PDB entry 8S9T | electron microscopy, 2.52 A resolution | chains A and D of the 6 polymer chains in the assembly

# Chain A
Molecule: Cas7-Cas5-Cas11
From: Synechocystis sp. PCC 6803
UniProt: Q6ZED2 (Q6ZED2_SYNY3); residue numbers follow UniProt; this construct covers 1-791
Chain sequence (791 residues; numbered 1 to 791; the number before each row is that of its first residue):
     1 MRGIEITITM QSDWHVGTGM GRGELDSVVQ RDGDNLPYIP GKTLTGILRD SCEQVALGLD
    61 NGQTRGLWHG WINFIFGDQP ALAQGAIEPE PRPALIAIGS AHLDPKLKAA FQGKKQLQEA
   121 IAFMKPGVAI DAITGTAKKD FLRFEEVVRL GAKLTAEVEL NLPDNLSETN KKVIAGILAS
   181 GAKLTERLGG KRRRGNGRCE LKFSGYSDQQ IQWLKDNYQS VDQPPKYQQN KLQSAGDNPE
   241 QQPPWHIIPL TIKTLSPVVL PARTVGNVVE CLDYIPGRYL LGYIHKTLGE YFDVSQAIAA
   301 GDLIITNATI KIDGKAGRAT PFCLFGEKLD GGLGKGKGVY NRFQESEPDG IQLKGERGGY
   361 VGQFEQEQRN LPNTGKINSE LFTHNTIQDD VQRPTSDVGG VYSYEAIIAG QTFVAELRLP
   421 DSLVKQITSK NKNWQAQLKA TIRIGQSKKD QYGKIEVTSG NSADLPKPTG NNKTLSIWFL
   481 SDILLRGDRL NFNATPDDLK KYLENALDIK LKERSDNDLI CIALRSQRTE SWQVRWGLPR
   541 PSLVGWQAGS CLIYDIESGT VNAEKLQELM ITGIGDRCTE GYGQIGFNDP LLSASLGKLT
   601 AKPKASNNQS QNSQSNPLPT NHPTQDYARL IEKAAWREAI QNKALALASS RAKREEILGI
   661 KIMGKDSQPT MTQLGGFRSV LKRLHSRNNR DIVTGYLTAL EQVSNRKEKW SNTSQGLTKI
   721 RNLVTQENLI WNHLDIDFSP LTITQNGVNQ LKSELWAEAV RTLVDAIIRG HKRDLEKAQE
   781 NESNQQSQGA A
Unresolved in the structure: 604-614, 781-791
What the authors report for this chain:
  - mutagenesis - D26A, R678A, R769A: abolished catalytic activity
  - catalytic residues: Asp-140, Arg-706, Arg-769, Arg-773 (from molecular simulation)
  - catalytic residues: Arg-678 (proposed by the authors, not directly observed)

# Chain D
Molecule: Cas7-2x
From: Synechocystis sp. PCC 6803
UniProt: Q6ZED3 (Q6ZED3_SYNY3); residue numbers follow UniProt; this construct covers 1-522
Chain sequence (522 residues; each row starts with the number of its first residue):
     1 MARKVTTRWK ITGTLIAETP LHIGGVGGDA DTDLALAVNG AGEYYVPGTS LAGALRGWMT
    61 QLLNNDESQI KDLWGDHLDA KRGASFVIVD DAVIHIPNNA DVEIREGVGI DRHFGTAANG
   121 FKYSRAVIPK GSKFKLPLTF DSQDDGLPNA LIQLLCALEA GDIRLGAAKT RGLGRIKLDD
   181 LKLKSFALDK PEGIFSALLD QGKKLDWNQL KANVTYQSPP YLGISITWNP KDPVMVKAEG
   241 DGLAIDILPL VSQVGSDVRF VIPGSSIKGI LRTQAERIIR TICQSNGSEK NFLEQLRINL
   301 VNELFGSASL SQKQNGKDID LGKIGALAVN DCFSSLSMTP DQWKAVENAT EMTGNLQPAL
   361 KQATGYPNNI SQAYKVLQPA MHVAVDRWTG GAAEGMLYSV LEPIGVTWEP IQVHLDIARL
   421 KNYYHGKEEK LKPAIALLLL VLRDLANKKI PVGYGTNRGM GTITVSQITL NGKALPTELE
   481 PLNKTMTCPN LTDLDEAFRQ DLSTAWKEWI ADPIDLCQQE AA
Unresolved in the structure: 28-31, 312-319, 519-522
What the authors report for this chain:
  - mutagenesis - D29A/D31A/D33A, D241A/D246A: abolished catalytic activity

# Chain A / chain D interface
Residue-residue contacts (125; chain A residue first):
  Asp-13(A) / Asn-39(D)
  Asp-13(A) / Gly-40(D)  hydrogen bond (side chain-backbone)
  Asp-50(A) / Ala-2(D)
  Glu-53(A) / Met-1(D)
  Glu-53(A) / Ala-2(D)  hydrogen bond (side chain-backbone)
  Gln-54(A) / Ala-2(D)
  Gln-54(A) / Arg-3(D)  hydrogen bond (side chain-backbone)
  Gln-54(A) / Val-5(D)
  Gln-54(A) / Leu-188(D)
  Gln-54(A) / Ile-194(D)
  Val-55(A) / Ile-194(D)  hydrophobic
  Leu-57(A) / Arg-3(D)
  Leu-57(A) / Asp-189(D)
  Gly-58(A) / Leu-188(D)  hydrogen bond (backbone-backbone)
  Gly-58(A) / Asp-189(D)
  Gly-58(A) / Lys-190(D)
  Gly-58(A) / Pro-191(D)
  Leu-59(A) / Ile-194(D)  hydrophobic
  Leu-59(A) / Phe-195(D)  hydrophobic
  Asn-61(A) / Asp-189(D)
  Asn-61(A) / Pro-191(D)
  Gly-62(A) / Lys-4(D)
  Gly-62(A) / Asp-189(D)  hydrogen bond (backbone-backbone)
  His-69(A) / Met-1(D)
  Phe-123(A) / Val-38(D)
  Phe-123(A) / Asn-39(D)
  Phe-123(A) / Gly-40(D)
  Met-124(A) / Val-26(D)
  Lys-125(A) / Tyr-45(D)  hydrogen bond
  Lys-125(A) / Pro-47(D)
  Lys-125(A) / Asp-91(D)  salt bridge
  Pro-126(A) / Gly-25(D)
  Pro-126(A) / Val-26(D)
  Ala-132(A) / Gln-61(D)
  Ala-132(A) / Arg-419(D)  hydrogen bond (backbone-side chain)
  Ile-133(A) / Arg-419(D)  hydrogen bond (backbone-side chain)
  Ile-133(A) / Asn-422(D)
  Ile-133(A) / Tyr-423(D)
  Thr-134(A) / Gly-322(D)
  Thr-134(A) / Lys-323(D)
  Thr-134(A) / Ile-324(D)  hydrogen bond (backbone-backbone)
  Thr-134(A) / Tyr-423(D)
  Gly-135(A) / Ile-324(D)
  Gly-135(A) / Arg-419(D)
  Thr-136(A) / Gly-322(D)
  Thr-136(A) / Lys-323(D)
  Lys-139(A) / Ser-311(D)  hydrogen bond
  Phe-144(A) / Val-26(D)  hydrophobic
  Arg-149(A) / Gly-40(D)  hydrogen bond (side chain-backbone)
  Leu-150(A) / Asn-39(D)
  Ser-180(A) / Leu-198(D)
  Lys-183(A) / Leu-198(D)
  Leu-184(A) / Ala-197(D)  hydrophobic
  Leu-184(A) / Leu-198(D)  hydrophobic
  Glu-186(A) / Lys-10(D)  salt bridge
  Arg-187(A) / Ile-88(D)
  Arg-187(A) / Asp-90(D)  salt bridge
  Arg-192(A) / Ile-88(D)
  Arg-193(A) / Ala-84(D)
  Arg-193(A) / Ser-85(D)
  Arg-193(A) / Val-87(D)
  Arg-193(A) / Ile-88(D)
  Arg-193(A) / Val-89(D)  hydrogen bond (backbone-backbone)
  Arg-194(A) / Gly-48(D)
  Arg-194(A) / Thr-49(D)  hydrogen bond (backbone-backbone)
  Arg-194(A) / Ala-52(D)
  Arg-194(A) / Trp-74(D)  hydrogen bond (side chain-backbone)
  Arg-194(A) / Ser-85(D)  hydrogen bond
  Arg-194(A) / Val-87(D)  hydrogen bond (side chain-backbone)
  Arg-194(A) / Val-89(D)
  Arg-194(A) / Asp-91(D)
  Gly-195(A) / Val-89(D)  hydrogen bond (backbone-backbone)
  Gly-195(A) / Asp-90(D)
  Gly-195(A) / Asp-91(D)
  Arg-198(A) / Asp-90(D)  salt bridge
  Ile-211(A) / Leu-198(D)  hydrophobic
  Ile-211(A) / Leu-199(D)  hydrophobic
  Gln-212(A) / Leu-199(D)
  Lys-215(A) / Phe-195(D)
  Lys-215(A) / Leu-199(D)
  Tyr-218(A) / Pro-191(D)
  Tyr-218(A) / Phe-195(D)  hydrophobic
  Asp-389(A) / Met-1(D)
  Asp-389(A) / Ala-2(D)
  Asp-389(A) / Arg-3(D)  hydrogen bond (backbone-backbone)
  Asp-390(A) / Arg-3(D)  hydrogen bond (backbone-side chain)
  Val-391(A) / Arg-3(D)
  Val-391(A) / Ala-80(D)
  Val-391(A) / Lys-81(D)
  Val-391(A) / Arg-82(D)
  Val-391(A) / Gly-83(D)
  Val-391(A) / Ala-84(D)  hydrogen bond (backbone-backbone)
  Gln-392(A) / Arg-3(D)
  Gln-392(A) / Ala-84(D)
  Arg-393(A) / Asp-76(D)
  Arg-393(A) / His-77(D)
  Arg-393(A) / Asp-79(D)  hydrogen bond (side chain-backbone)
  Arg-393(A) / Ala-80(D)
  Arg-393(A) / Gly-83(D)
  Leu-630(A) / Gly-40(D)
  Leu-630(A) / Ala-41(D)  hydrophobic
  Thr-672(A) / Asp-241(D)  hydrogen bond
  Gly-675(A) / Gly-240(D)
  Gly-676(A) / Gly-240(D)
  Gly-676(A) / Asp-241(D)
  Arg-678(A) / Glu-106(D)  salt bridge
  Arg-678(A) / Glu-239(D)  salt bridge
  Arg-683(A) / Lys-344(D)
  Arg-683(A) / Glu-347(D)  salt bridge
  Arg-683(A) / Asn-348(D)  hydrogen bond
  His-685(A) / Asp-101(D)  salt bridge
  Tyr-696(A) / Leu-243(D)  hydrophobic
  Ala-699(A) / Leu-243(D)  hydrophobic
  Ala-699(A) / Thr-350(D)
  Leu-700(A) / Leu-243(D)  hydrophobic
  Arg-706(A) / Leu-243(D)  hydrogen bond (side chain-backbone)
  Arg-706(A) / Thr-350(D)  hydrogen bond (side chain-backbone)
  Arg-769(A) / Leu-34(D)
  Arg-769(A) / Ile-104(D)
  Arg-769(A) / Glu-106(D)  salt bridge
  Arg-769(A) / Ser-124(D)  hydrogen bond
  Glu-776(A) / Gly-120(D)  hydrogen bond (side chain-backbone)
  Glu-776(A) / Lys-122(D)  salt bridge
  Glu-780(A) / Asn-119(D)
  Glu-780(A) / Gly-120(D)
Interface residues without a listed pair, chain A (70 interface residues in all): Ser-12, Thr-64, Arg-65, Asp-131, Ala-137, Asn-196, Asp-208, Leu-214, Arg-637, Gln-641, Gln-673, Lys-682, Lys-772
Interface residues without a listed pair, chain D (77 interface residues in all): Arg-8, Gly-24, Gly-27, Gly-42, Asn-65, Leu-78, Phe-121, Thr-139, Lys-169, Ala-244, Ser-309, Asp-320

# Summary
The interface between chain A and chain D involves 70 residues on one side and 77 on the other; the contacts
include 27 hydrogen bonds and 10 salt bridges. Polar pairs include Lys-125(A)/Asp-91(D), Glu-186(A)/Lys-10(D)
and Arg-187(A)/Asp-90(D). The paper reports catalytic residues Asp-140(A), Arg-706(A) and Arg-769(A) among
others; D26A, R678A and R769A of chain A abolish catalytic activity; 5 substitutions were tested in all.
Chain A is Cas7-Cas5-Cas11 and chain D is Cas7-2x, both from Synechocystis sp. PCC 6803; the structure,
CRISPR-Cas type III-D effector complex, was determined by electron microscopy together with 8S9U, 8S9V and
8S9X from the same study.
